Entry 3PO3 (X-ray diffraction, 3.30 A resolution); this record covers chains A and E of the 16 polymer chains in the assembly.

[Chain A]
Protein: DNA-directed RNA polymerase II subunit RPB1
Source organism: Saccharomyces cerevisiae
Notes: EC 2.7.7.6
UniProtKB: P04050 (RPB1_YEAST); numbering as in UniProt (aligned over 1-1733)
Chain sequence (1733 residues; each row starts with the number of its first residue):
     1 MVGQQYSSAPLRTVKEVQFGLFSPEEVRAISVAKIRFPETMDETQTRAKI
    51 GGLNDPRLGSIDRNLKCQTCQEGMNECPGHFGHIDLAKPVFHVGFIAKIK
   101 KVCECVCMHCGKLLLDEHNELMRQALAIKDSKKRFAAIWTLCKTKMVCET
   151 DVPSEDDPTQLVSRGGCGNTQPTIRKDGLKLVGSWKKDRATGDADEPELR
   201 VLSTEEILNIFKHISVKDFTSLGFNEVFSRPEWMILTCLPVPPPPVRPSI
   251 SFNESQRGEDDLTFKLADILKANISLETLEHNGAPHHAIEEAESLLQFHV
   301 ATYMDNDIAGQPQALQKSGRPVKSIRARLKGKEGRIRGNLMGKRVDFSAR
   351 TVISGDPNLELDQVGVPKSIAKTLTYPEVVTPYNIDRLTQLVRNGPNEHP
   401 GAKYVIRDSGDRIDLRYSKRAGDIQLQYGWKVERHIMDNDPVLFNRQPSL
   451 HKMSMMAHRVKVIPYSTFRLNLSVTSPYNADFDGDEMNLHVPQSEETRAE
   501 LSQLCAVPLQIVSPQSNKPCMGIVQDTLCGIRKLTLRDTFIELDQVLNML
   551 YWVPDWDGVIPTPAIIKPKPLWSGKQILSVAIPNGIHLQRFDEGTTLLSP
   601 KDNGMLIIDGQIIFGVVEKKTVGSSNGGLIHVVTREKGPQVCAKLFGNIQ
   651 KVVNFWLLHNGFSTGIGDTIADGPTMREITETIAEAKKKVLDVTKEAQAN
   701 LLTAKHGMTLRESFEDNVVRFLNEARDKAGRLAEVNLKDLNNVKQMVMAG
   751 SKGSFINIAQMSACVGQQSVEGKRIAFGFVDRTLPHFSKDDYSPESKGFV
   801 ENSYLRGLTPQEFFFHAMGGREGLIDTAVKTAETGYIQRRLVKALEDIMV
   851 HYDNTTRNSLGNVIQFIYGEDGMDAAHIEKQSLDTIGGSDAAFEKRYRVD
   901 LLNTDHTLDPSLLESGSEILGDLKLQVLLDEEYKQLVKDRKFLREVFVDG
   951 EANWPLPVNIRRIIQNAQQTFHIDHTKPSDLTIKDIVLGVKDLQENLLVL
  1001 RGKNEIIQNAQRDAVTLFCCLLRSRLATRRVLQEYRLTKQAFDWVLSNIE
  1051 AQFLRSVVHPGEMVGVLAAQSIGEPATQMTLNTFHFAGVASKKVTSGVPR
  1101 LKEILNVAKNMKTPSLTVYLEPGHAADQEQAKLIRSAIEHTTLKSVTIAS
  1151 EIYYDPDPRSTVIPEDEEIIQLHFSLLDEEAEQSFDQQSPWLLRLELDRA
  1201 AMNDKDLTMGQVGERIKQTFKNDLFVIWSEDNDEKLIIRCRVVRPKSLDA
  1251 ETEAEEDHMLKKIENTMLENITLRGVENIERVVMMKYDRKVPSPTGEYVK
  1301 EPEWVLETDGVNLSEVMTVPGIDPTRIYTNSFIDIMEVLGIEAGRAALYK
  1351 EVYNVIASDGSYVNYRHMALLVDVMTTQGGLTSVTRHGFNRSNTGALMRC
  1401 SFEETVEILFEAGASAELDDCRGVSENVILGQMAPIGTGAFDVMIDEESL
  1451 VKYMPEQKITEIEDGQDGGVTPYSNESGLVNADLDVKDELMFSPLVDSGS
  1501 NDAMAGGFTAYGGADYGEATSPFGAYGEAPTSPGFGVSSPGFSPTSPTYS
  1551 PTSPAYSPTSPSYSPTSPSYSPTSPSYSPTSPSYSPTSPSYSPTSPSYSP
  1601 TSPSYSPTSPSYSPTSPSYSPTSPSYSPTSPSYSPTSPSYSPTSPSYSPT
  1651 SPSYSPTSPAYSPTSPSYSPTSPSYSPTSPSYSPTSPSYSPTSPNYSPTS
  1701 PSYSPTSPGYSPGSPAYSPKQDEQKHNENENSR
Not modelled in the structure: 1, 187-194, 1177-1186, 1244-1253, 1456-1733
Metal / ion sites: Zn2+ site 1: C67, C70, C77, H80; Zn2+ site 2: C107, C110, C148, C167; Mg2+: D481, D483, D485 (shared with 1 residue of chain P)
UniProt features mapped onto this chain:
  - region: P248 to D260 (Lid loop), N306 to K323 (Rudder loop), P810 to E822 (Bridging helix)
  - binding site (Zn(2+)): C67, C70, C77, H80, C107, C110, C148, C167
  - binding site (Mg(2+)): D481, D483, D485
  - modified residue: T1471 (Phosphothreonine)
  - cross-link (Glycyl lysine isopeptide (Lys-Gly)): K695 (interchain with G-Cter in ubiquitin), K1246 (interchain with G-Cter in ubiquitin), K1350 (interchain with G-Cter in ubiquitin)
  - natural variant: S1653 to P1659 (deletion: In strain: A364A)
  - mutagenesis: K1246 (K1246R: Impairs ubiquitination during transcription stress)

[Chain E]
Protein: DNA-directed RNA polymerases I, II, and III subunit RPABC1
Source organism: Saccharomyces cerevisiae
Notes: EC 2.7.7.6
UniProtKB: P20434 (RPAB1_YEAST); residue numbers follow UniProt; this construct covers 1-215
Chain sequence (215 residues; row label = number of the first residue in the row):
     1 MDQENERNISRLWRAFRTVKEMVKDRGYFITQEEVELPLEDFKAKYCDSM
    51 GRPQRKMMSFQANPTEESISKFPDMGSLWVEFCDEPSVGVKTMKTFVIHI
   101 QEKNFQTGIFVYQNNITPSAMKLVPSIPPATIETFNEAALVVNITHHELV
   151 PKHIRLSSDEKRELLKRYRLKESQLPRIQRADPVALYLGLKRGEVVKIIR
   201 KSETSGRYASYRICM
Not modelled in the structure: 1

[How chain A and chain E interact]
Pairs across the interface - 101 pairs, chain A then chain E:
  D853(A) with Y168(E)
  R857(A) with Y168(E), hydrogen bond (side chain-backbone); L170(E); Q174(E), hydrogen bond
  L860(A) with Q174(E), hydrogen bond (backbone-side chain)
  G861(A) with Q174(E), hydrogen bond (backbone-side chain)
  N862(A) with S173(E); Q174(E)
  V863(A) with L170(E), hydrophobic; Q174(E), hydrogen bond (backbone-backbone); P176(E)
  Q865(A) with Y208(E)
  F866(A) with Y168(E), hydrophobic; L175(E), hydrophobic; P176(E), hydrophobic; Y208(E), hydrogen bond (backbone-side chain); S210(E); Y211(E), hydrophobic
  I867(A) with Y168(E); Y208(E)
  G869(A) with T204(E)
  E870(A) with R200(E), salt bridge; S202(E), hydrogen bond; T204(E); S205(E), hydrogen bond (backbone-side chain); Y208(E)
  D871(A) with T204(E), hydrogen bond; S205(E)
  F942(A) with K201(E); G206(E); R207(E)
  E945(A) with K201(E), salt bridge
  V946(A) with K201(E); S202(E)
  F947(A) with E203(E)
  W954(A) with E203(E)
  L956(A) with T204(E)
  N1004(A) with R167(E)
  I1006(A) with E163(E); L164(E), hydrophobic; R167(E); Y168(E), hydrophobic; Y211(E)
  I1007(A) with R167(E)
  A1010(A) with Y168(E)
  D1013(A) with S205(E); G206(E); R207(E), salt bridge
  A1014(A) with S205(E)
  T1016(A) with G206(E); R207(E)
  L1017(A) with E203(E); T204(E); S205(E); G206(E)
  M1317(A) with V142(E); I144(E), hydrophobic
  T1318(A) with R11(E), hydrogen bond; R14(E), hydrogen bond (backbone-side chain); A138(E); V141(E); V142(E)
  P1324(A) with V142(E), hydrophobic; H147(E), hydrogen bond (backbone-side chain)
  T1325(A) with H146(E), hydrogen bond (side chain-backbone); H147(E), hydrogen bond (backbone-side chain); E148(E), hydrogen bond (backbone-backbone)
  R1326(A) with H147(E); E148(E), salt bridge
  I1327(A) with H147(E), hydrogen bond (backbone-side chain)
  E1337(A) with P183(E)
  V1338(A) with I144(E); P183(E)
  L1339(A) with I144(E); H147(E); V150(E); V184(E)
  G1340(A) with D182(E); P183(E)
  I1341(A) with D182(E), hydrogen bond (backbone-side chain); R212(E)
  E1342(A) with P151(E); H153(E); I198(E); R200(E), salt bridge; R212(E), salt bridge
  A1343(A) with L149(E); V150(E), hydrophobic
  R1345(A) with R200(E)
  A1346(A) with L149(E), hydrophobic
  Y1349(A) with E203(E)
  Y1365(A) with E203(E); T204(E)
  R1366(A) with T204(E)
  T1376(A) with R212(E), hydrogen bond (backbone-side chain)
  T1377(A) with P176(E); R177(E), hydrogen bond (backbone-backbone); R212(E)
  Q1378(A) with R177(E)
  G1379(A) with R177(E), hydrogen bond (backbone-backbone); Q179(E)
Also at the interface, not in a pair above, chain A (56 interface residues in all): T855, V1319, Y1328, I1335, M1336, A1347, G1380, N1393
Also at the interface, not in a pair above, chain E (43 interface residues in all): R169, I178, A209

[Overview]
The interface between chain A and chain E involves 56 residues on one side and 43 on the other; the contacts
include 20 hydrogen bonds and 6 salt bridges. Among the polar pairs are E870(A)-R200(E), E945(A)-K201(E) and
D1013(A)-R207(E).
Chain A is DNA-directed RNA polymerase II subunit RPB1 and chain E is DNA-directed RNA polymerases I, II, and
III subunit RPABC1, both from Saccharomyces cerevisiae; the structure, Arrested RNA Polymerase II reactivation
intermediate, was determined by X-ray diffraction, deposited together with 3PO2.
